7XYB - chains G and R of the 9 polymer chains in the assembly; structure by electron microscopy, 3.70 A resolution.

[Chain G]
Protein: AlpA
Source organism: Pseudomonas aeruginosa
Reference sequence: A0A2R3ITY7 (A0A2R3ITY7_PSEAI); residues 1-176 here = UniProt positions 1-176
Amino-acid sequence (176 residues; each row starts with the number of its first residue):
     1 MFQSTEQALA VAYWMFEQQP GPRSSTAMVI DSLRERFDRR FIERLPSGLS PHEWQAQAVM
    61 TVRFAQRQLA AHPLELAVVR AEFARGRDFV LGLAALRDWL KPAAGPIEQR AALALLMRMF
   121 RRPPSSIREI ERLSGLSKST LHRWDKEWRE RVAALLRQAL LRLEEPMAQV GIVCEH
Unresolved in the structure: 1-3, 172-176

[Chain R]
Molecule: 14-nt RNA strand
Sequence (14 nucleotides; row label = number of the first residue in the row):
    57 GUGGUGGAGA GGUA
Ion coordination: Mg2+: A70 (shared with 3 residues of chain D)

[Interface between chain G and chain R]
Contacting residue pairs - 13 pairs, chain G then chain R:
  Gln7(G) - G57(R)  base contact
  Ala10(G) - G57(R)  phosphate contact
  Val11(G) - G57(R)  base contact
  Trp14(G) - G57(R)  phosphate contact
  Gly21(G) - G59(R)  phosphate contact
  Pro22(G) - G59(R)  phosphate contact
  Ser24(G) - G60(R)  phosphate contact
  Leu45(G) - G60(R)  base contact
  Gly48(G) - G59(R)  hydrogen bond to the base
  Leu49(G) - G59(R)  hydrogen bond to the base
  Ser50(G) - G59(R)  sugar contact
  Pro51(G) - G59(R)  base contact
  Trp54(G) - G59(R)  base contact
Other interface residues (no listed pair), chain G (15 interface residues in all): Pro46, Ser47
Other interface residues (no listed pair), chain R (4 interface residues in all): U58

[Overview]
15 residues of chain G and 4 residues of chain R are in contact; the contacts include 2 hydrogen bonds. Among
the polar pairs are Gly48(G)-G59(R) and Leu49(G)-G59(R).
Chain G is AlpA (Pseudomonas aeruginosa) and chain R is a 14-nt RNA strand; the structure, The cryo-EM
structure of an AlpA-loaded complex, was determined by electron microscopy (same publication as 7XYA).
